PDB entry 7XP3 | X-ray diffraction, 3.25 A resolution | chains B and F of the 4 polymer chains in the assembly

Chain B:
Molecule: NAC domain-containing protein 92
From: Arabidopsis thaliana
UniProt: Q9FKA0 (NAC92_ARATH); residues 12-170 here = UniProt positions 12-170
Amino-acid sequence (159 residues; numbered 12 to 170; the number before each row is that of its first residue):
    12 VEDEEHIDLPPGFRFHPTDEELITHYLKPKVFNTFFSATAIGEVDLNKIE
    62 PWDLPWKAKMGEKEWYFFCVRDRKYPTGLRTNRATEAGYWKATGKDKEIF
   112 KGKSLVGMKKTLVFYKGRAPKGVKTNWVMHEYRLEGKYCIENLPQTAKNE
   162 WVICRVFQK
Not modelled in the structure: 12-18, 48-49, 68-69
Swiss-Prot annotation at these positions:
  - DNA-binding region: Val-117

Chain F:
Molecule: 22-nt DNA strand
From: DNA molecule
Sequence (22 nucleotides; each row starts with the number of its first residue):
    23 TGTTACGTGTGCCGTACGTAAC

Chain B / chain F interface:
Contacting residue pairs (21; chain B residue first):
  Lys-85(B) / DT25(F)  phosphate contact
  Lys-85(B) / DT26(F)  phosphate contact
  Tyr-86(B) / DG24(F)  hydrogen bond to the base
  Tyr-86(B) / DT25(F)  hydrogen bond to the base
  Arg-91(B) / DT26(F)  hydrogen bond to the base
  Arg-91(B) / DA27(F)  hydrogen bond to the sugar
  Thr-92(B) / DT26(F)  phosphate contact
  Thr-92(B) / DA27(F)  hydrogen bond to the phosphate
  Asn-93(B) / DT26(F)  phosphate contact
  Arg-94(B) / DT26(F)  hydrogen bond to the phosphate
  Arg-94(B) / DA27(F)  salt bridge to the phosphate
  Ala-95(B) / DT26(F)  hydrogen bond to the phosphate
  Tyr-100(B) / DT26(F)  phosphate contact
  Lys-102(B) / DA27(F)  base contact
  Lys-102(B) / DC28(F)  base contact
  Ala-103(B) / DC28(F)  hydrogen bond to the base
  Ala-103(B) / DG29(F)  base contact
  Thr-104(B) / DG29(F)  base contact
  Gly-105(B) / DG29(F)  hydrogen bond to the base
  Gly-105(B) / DT30(F)  base contact
  Pro-131(B) / DT25(F)  base contact
Also at the interface, not in a pair above, chain B (15 interface residues in all): Lys-106, Arg-129

Summary:
15 residues of chain B face 7 of chain F across their interface; the contacts include 9 hydrogen bonds and 1
salt bridge. Among the polar pairs are Tyr-86(B)/DG24(F), Tyr-86(B)/DT25(F) and Arg-91(B)/DT26(F). From
UniProt: a DNA-binding region on chain B.
Here chain B is NAC domain-containing protein 92 (Arabidopsis thaliana) and chain F is a 22-nt DNA strand (DNA
molecule). Entry 7XP3 (DNA complex form of ORESARA1(ANAC092) NAC Domain) was determined by X-ray diffraction,
deposited together with 7XLJ.
